3CBJ - chains A and B; structure by X-ray diffraction, 1.80 A resolution.

# Chain A
Molecule: Cathepsin B
From: Homo sapiens
Notes: EC 3.4.22.1
Reference sequence: P07858 (CATB_HUMAN); residues 1-260 here correspond to UniProt positions 80-339 (UniProt number = residue number + 79)
Chain sequence (266 residues; numbered 1 to 260 plus 6 insertion-coded residues; the number before each row is that of its first residue):
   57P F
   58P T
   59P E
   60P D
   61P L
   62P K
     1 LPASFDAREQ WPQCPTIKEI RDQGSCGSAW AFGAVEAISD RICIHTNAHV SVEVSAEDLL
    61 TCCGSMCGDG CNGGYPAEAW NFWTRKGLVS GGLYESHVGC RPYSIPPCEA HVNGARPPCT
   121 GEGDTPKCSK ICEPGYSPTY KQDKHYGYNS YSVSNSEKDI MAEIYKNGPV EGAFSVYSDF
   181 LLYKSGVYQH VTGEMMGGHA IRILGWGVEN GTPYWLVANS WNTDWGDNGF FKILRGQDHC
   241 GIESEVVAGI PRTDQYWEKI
Not modelled in the structure: 57P, 58P, 59P, 256-260
Construct notes: engineered mutation Ala29 (Cys108 in P07858), Ala110 (His189 in P07858), Ala115 (Ser194 in P07858)
Swiss-Prot annotation at these positions:
  - active site: His199, Asn219
  - modified residue: Lys141 (N6-acetyllysine)
  - glycosylation: Asn113 (N-linked (GlcNAc...) asparagine)
Disulfide bonds: Cys14-Cys43, Cys26-Cys71, Cys62-Cys128, Cys63-Cys67, Cys100-Cys132, Cys108-Cys119
Reported in the primary citation:
  - mutagenesis - H110A (3-fold): increased binding to Chagasin (chain B)
  - mutagenesis - S115A: unchanged catalytic activity (citing earlier work)
  - catalytic residues: His199, Asn219 (citing earlier work)
  - conformationally variable residues (loop rearrangement): Asn113, His190 to Gly198

# Chain B
Molecule: Chagasin
From: Trypanosoma cruzi
Reference sequence: Q966X9 (CHAG_TRYCR); numbering as in UniProt (aligned over 1-110)
Chain sequence (110 residues; each row starts with the number of its first residue):
     1 MSHKVTKAHN GATLTVAVGE LVEIQLPSNP TTGFAWYFEG GTKESPNESM FTVENKYFPP
    61 DSKLLGAGGT EHFHVTVKAA GTHAVNLTYM RPWTGPSHDS ERFTVYLKAN
Not modelled in the structure: 1
Swiss-Prot annotation at these positions:
  - motif: Asn29 to Phe34 (BC loop), Pro59 to Gly68 (DE loop), Arg91 to Ser100 (FG loop)
Reported in the primary citation:
  - contacts within the chain: Asn29-Tyr89 (hydrogen bond)
  - conformationally variable residues: Lys63

# Interface between chain A and chain B
Contacting residue pairs - 59 pairs, chain A then chain B:
  Asp22(A) - Arg91(B)  salt bridge
  Gln23(A) - Thr31(B)
  Gln23(A) - Thr32(B)
  Gly24(A) - Thr32(B)
  Gly24(A) - Arg91(B)
  Ser25(A) - Thr32(B)
  Cys26(A) - Thr32(B)
  Gly27(A) - Leu65(B)
  Gly27(A) - Gly66(B)
  Trp30(A) - Leu65(B)
  Gly68(A) - Leu64(B)
  Asp69(A) - Leu64(B)
  Asn72(A) - Leu64(B)
  Asn72(A) - Gly66(B)
  Asn72(A) - Ala67(B)
  Gly73(A) - Leu64(B)
  Gly73(A) - Leu65(B)
  Gly73(A) - Gly66(B)
  Gly73(A) - Ala67(B)
  Gly74(A) - Lys63(B)
  Gly74(A) - Leu64(B)
  Gly74(A) - Leu65(B)  hydrogen bond (backbone-backbone)
  Tyr75(A) - Lys63(B)
  Tyr75(A) - Leu64(B)  hydrophobic
  Pro76(A) - Leu65(B)  hydrophobic
  Cys108(A) - Phe34(B)  hydrophobic
  Cys108(A) - Arg91(B)
  Cys108(A) - Thr94(B)
  Glu109(A) - Thr94(B)
  Ala110(A) - Thr94(B)
  Pro118(A) - Asp99(B)
  Cys119(A) - Phe34(B)  hydrophobic
  Gly121(A) - Tyr89(B)
  Gly121(A) - Glu101(B)
  Ala173(A) - Leu65(B)  hydrophobic
  Leu181(A) - Tyr37(B)
  Leu181(A) - Trp93(B)
  Lys184(A) - Trp93(B)
  Glu194(A) - Asn55(B)
  Glu194(A) - Lys56(B)
  Glu194(A) - Tyr57(B)  hydrogen bond (side chain-backbone)
  Met195(A) - Tyr57(B)
  Met196(A) - Pro30(B)  hydrophobic
  Met196(A) - Thr31(B)
  Met196(A) - Tyr57(B)
  Gly198(A) - Thr31(B)
  Gly198(A) - Leu65(B)
  His199(A) - Thr31(B)
  Ala200(A) - Leu65(B)  hydrophobic
  Trp221(A) - Pro30(B)
  Trp221(A) - Thr31(B)  hydrogen bond (side chain-backbone)
  Trp221(A) - Thr32(B)
  Trp221(A) - Gly33(B)
  Trp221(A) - Arg91(B)
  Trp221(A) - Trp93(B)  hydrophobic
  Asp224(A) - Trp93(B)  hydrogen bond
  Asp224(A) - Thr94(B)  hydrogen bond
  Trp225(A) - Trp93(B)
  Glu245(A) - Lys63(B)
Other interface residues (no listed pair), chain A (37 interface residues in all): Cys71, His111, Leu182, Gly197
Other interface residues (no listed pair), chain B (24 interface residues in all): Asn29, Pro59, Pro92, Ser97
The authors on this interface:
  - residue pairs: Asp22(A)-Arg91(B) (salt bridge), Gly24(A)-Arg91(B), Tyr75(A)-Leu64(B) (hydrophobic contact), Cys119(A)-Asp99(B) (water-mediated contact), Leu181(A)-Pro92(B) (hydrophobic contact), Leu182(A)-Pro92(B) (hydrophobic contact), Glu194(A)-Tyr57(B) (hydrogen bond), Glu194(A)-Glu71(B) (water-mediated contact), Glu194(A)-Asn55(B) (water-mediated contact), Met195(A)-Tyr57(B) (water-mediated contact), Met196(A)-Tyr57(B) (water-mediated contact), His199(A)-Thr31(B), Trp221(A)-Thr31(B), Trp221(A)-Trp93(B), Trp225(A)-Trp93(B), Glu245(A)-Lys63(B), Leu65(B)-Gly74(A), Gly66(B)-Gly73(A), Ala67(B)-Asn72(A)
  - interface residues, chain A: Asn72(A), Gly73(A), Gly74(A)
  - interface residues, chain B: Leu65(B), Gly66(B), Ala67(B)

# Overview
Chain A and chain B form an interface of 37 and 24 residues respectively; the contacts include 5 hydrogen
bonds and 1 salt bridge. Among the polar pairs are Asp22(A)-Arg91(B), Glu194(A)-Tyr57(B) and
Trp221(A)-Thr31(B). The paper describes a salt bridge between Asp22(A) and Arg91(B); contacts between Gly24(A)
and Arg91(B), His199(A) and Thr31(B) and Trp221(A) and Thr31(B) among others; hydrophobic contacts between
Tyr75(A) and Leu64(B), Leu181(A) and Pro92(B) and Leu182(A) and Pro92(B). The paper reports catalytic residues
His199(A) and Asn219(A); H110A of chain A increases binding to Chagasin (chain B).
Here chain A is Cathepsin B (Homo sapiens) and chain B is Chagasin (Trypanosoma cruzi). Entry 3CBJ
(Chagasin-Cathepsin B complex) was determined by X-ray diffraction.
